Entry 1HBP (X-ray diffraction, 1.90 A resolution); this record covers chain A.

== Chain A ==
Molecule: Retinol binding protein
From: Bos taurus
UniProtKB: P18902 (RETBP_BOVIN); residues 1-183 here = UniProt positions 1-183
Amino-acid sequence (183 residues; each row starts with the number of its first residue):
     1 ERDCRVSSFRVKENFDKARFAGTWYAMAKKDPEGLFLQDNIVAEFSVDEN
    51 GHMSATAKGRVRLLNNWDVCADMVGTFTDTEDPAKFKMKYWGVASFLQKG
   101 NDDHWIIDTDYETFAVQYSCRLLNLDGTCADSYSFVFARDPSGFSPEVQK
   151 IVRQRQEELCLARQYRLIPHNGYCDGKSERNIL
Unresolved in the structure: 176-183
Disulfides: Cys-4/Cys-160, Cys-70/Cys-174, Cys-120/Cys-129
Ligand contacts: retinol (RTL): Leu-35, Phe-36, Leu-37, Ala-43, Phe-45, Ala-55, Ala-57, Val-61, Met-73, Val-74, Gly-75, Phe-77, Met-88, Tyr-90, Leu-97, Gln-98, Asp-102, His-104, Arg-121, Tyr-133, Phe-135, Phe-137
From the paper describing this entry:
  - contacts within the chain: Lys-29/Leu-37 (hydrogen bond)

== Overview ==
Chain A binds retinol. The paper reports contacts within the chain involving Lys-29 and Leu-37.
Chain A is Retinol binding protein (Bos taurus); the structure, Crystal structure of liganded and unliganded
forms of bovine plasma retinol-binding protein, was determined by X-ray diffraction, deposited together with
1HBQ.
